1N0X - chains P and R of the 6 polymer chains in the assembly; structure by X-ray diffraction, 1.80 A resolution.

# Chain P (and R)
Protein: B2.1 peptide
Notes: chain R of this document is another copy of the same molecule, construct and numbering; everything in this record applies to it too
Amino-acid sequence (21 residues; numbered 1 to 21; the number before each row is that of its first residue):
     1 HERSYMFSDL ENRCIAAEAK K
Modified positions: A19 (ornithine; ORN)
Bound ions: K+: H1 (shared with H1(R) of chain R)

# Chain P / chain R interface
Cross-chain cystine bridges: C14(P)-C14(R)
Residue-residue contacts (11; chain P residue first):
  E2(P) with R3(R), salt bridge; Y5(R)
  Y5(P) with Y5(R); C14(R), hydrophobic
  M6(P) with C14(R)
  F7(P) with C14(R)
  C14(P) with Y5(R); M6(R); F7(R); C14(R), disulfide
  E18(P) with H1(R), salt bridge
Other interface residues (no listed pair), chain P (8 interface residues in all): H1, R3

# Summary
The interface between chain P and chain R involves 8 residues on one side and 6 on the other, with 1 disulfide
bond and 2 salt bridges. Among the polar pairs are E2(P)-R3(R) and E18(P)-H1(R).
Chain P and chain R are both B2.1 peptide; the structure, Crystal Structure of a Broadly Neutralizing
Anti-HIV-1 Antibody in Complex with a Peptide Mimotope, was determined by X-ray diffraction.
